PDB entry 8VUY | electron microscopy, 3.81 A resolution | chains A and B of the 8 polymer chains in the assembly

Chain A:
Protein: Glutamate receptor ionotropic, NMDA 1
Organism: Rattus norvegicus
UniProtKB: P35439 (NMDZ1_RAT); residue numbers follow UniProt; this construct covers 25-838
Chain sequence (817 residues; each row starts with the number of its first residue):
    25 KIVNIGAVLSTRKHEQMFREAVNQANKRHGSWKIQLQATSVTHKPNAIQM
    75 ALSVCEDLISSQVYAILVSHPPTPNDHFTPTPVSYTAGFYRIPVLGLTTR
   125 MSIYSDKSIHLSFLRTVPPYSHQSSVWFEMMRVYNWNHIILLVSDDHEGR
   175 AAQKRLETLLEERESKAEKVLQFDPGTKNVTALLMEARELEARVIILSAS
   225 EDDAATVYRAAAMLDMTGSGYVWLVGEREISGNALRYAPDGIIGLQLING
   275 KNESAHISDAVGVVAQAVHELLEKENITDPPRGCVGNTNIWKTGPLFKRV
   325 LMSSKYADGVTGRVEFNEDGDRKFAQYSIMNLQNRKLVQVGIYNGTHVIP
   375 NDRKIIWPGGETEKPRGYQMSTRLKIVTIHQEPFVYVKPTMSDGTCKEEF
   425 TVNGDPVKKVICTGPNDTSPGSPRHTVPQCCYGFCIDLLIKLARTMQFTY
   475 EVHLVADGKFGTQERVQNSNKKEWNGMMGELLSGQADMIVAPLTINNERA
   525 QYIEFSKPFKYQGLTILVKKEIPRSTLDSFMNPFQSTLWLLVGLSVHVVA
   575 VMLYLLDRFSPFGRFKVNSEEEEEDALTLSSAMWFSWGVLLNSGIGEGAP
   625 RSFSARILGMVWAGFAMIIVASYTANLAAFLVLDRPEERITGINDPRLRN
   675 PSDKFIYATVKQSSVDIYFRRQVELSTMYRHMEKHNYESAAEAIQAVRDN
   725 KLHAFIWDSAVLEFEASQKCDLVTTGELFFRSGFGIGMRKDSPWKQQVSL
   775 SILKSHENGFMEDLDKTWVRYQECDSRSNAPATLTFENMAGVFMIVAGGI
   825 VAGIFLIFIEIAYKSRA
Disordered / not traced: 585-601
Disulfide bonds: Cys79-Cys308, Cys420-Cys454, Cys436-Cys455
Differences from the reference sequence: conflict Gln61 (Asn in P35439), Asp239 (Asn in P35439), Gln350 (Asn in P35439), Gln471 (Asn in P35439), Gln491 (Asn in P35439), Asn556 (Gln in P35439), Gln771 (Asn in P35439), Ile819 (Leu in P35439); expression tag (839-841)
UniProt features mapped onto this chain:
  - region: Leu603 to Pro624 (Pore-forming)
  - binding site (glycine): Pro516, Thr518, Arg523, Ser688, Asp732
  - glycosylation (N-linked (GlcNAc...) asparagine): Asn203, Asn276, Asn300, Asn368, Asn440, Asn674

Chain B:
Protein: Glutamate receptor ionotropic, NMDA 2B
Organism: Rattus norvegicus
UniProtKB: Q00960 (NMDE2_RAT); residues 34-845 here = UniProt positions 34-845
Chain sequence (812 residues; row label = number of the first residue in the row):
    34 SIGIAVILVGTSDEVAIKDAHEKDDFHHLSVVPRVELVAMNETDPKSIIT
    84 RICDLMSDRKIQGVVFADDTDQEAIAQILDFISAQTLTPILGIHGGSSMI
   134 MADKDESSMFFQFGPSIEQQASVMLNIMEEYDWYIFSIVTTYFPGYQDFV
   184 NKIRSTIENSFVGWELEEVLLLDMSLDDGDSKIQNQLKKLQSPIILLYCT
   234 KEEATYIFEVANSVGLTGYGYTWIVPSLVAGDTDTVPSEFPTGLISVSYD
   284 EWDYGLPARVRDGIAIITTAASDMLSEHSFIPEPKSSCYNTHEKRIYQSN
   334 MLNRYLINVTFEGRDLSFSEEGYQMHPKLVIILLNKERKWERVGKWKDKS
   384 LQMKYYVWPRMCPETEEQEDDHLSIVTLEEAPFVIVESVDPLSGTCMRNT
   434 VPCEKRIISENKTDEEPGYIKKCCKGFCIDILKKISKSVKFTYDLYLVTN
   484 GKHGKKINGTWNGMIGEVVMKRAYMAVGSLTINEERSEVVDFSVPFIETG
   534 ISVMVSRSNGTVSPSAFLEPFSADVWVMMFVMLLIVSAVAVFVFEYFSPV
   584 GYNRCLADGREPGGPSFTIGKAIWLLWGLVFNNSVPVQNPKGTTSKIMVS
   634 VWAFFAVIFLASYTANLAAFMIQEEYVDQVSGLSDKKFQRPNDFSPPFRF
   684 GTVPNGSTERNIRNNYAEMHAYMGKFNQRGVDDALLSLKTGKLDAFIYDA
   734 AVLNYMAGRDEGCKLVTIGSGKVFASTGYGIAIQKDSGWKRQVDLAILQL
   784 FGDGEMEELEALWLTGICHNEKNEVMSSQLDIDNMAGVFYMLGAAMALSL
   834 ITFISEHLFYWQ
Disordered / not traced: 395-402, 580-598
Disulfide bonds: Cys86-Cys321, Cys429-Cys456, Cys436-Cys457
Differences from the reference sequence: conflict Asp348 (Asn in Q00960), Glu354 (Asp in Q00960), Glu437 (Gln in Q00960), Ser838 (Cys in Q00960)
UniProt features mapped onto this chain:
  - region: Lys604 to Pro623 (Pore-forming)
  - binding site (Zn(2+)): His127, Glu284
  - binding site (L-glutamate): Thr514, Arg519, Ser690, Thr691, Asp732
  - site: Asn615 (Functional determinant of NMDA receptors)
  - glycosylation (N-linked (GlcNAc...) asparagine): Asn74, Asn341, Asn444, Asn491, Asn542, Asn688
  - mutagenesis: His60 (H60A: Normal zinc binding), His127 (H127A: Reduced zinc binding), Asp283 (D283A: Slightly reduced zinc binding), Glu284 (E284A: Reduced zinc binding), His311 (H311A: Normal zinc binding), His359 (H359A: Normal zinc binding)

Chain A / chain B interface:
Contacting residue pairs (57; chain A residue first):
  Ala71(A) with Phe114(B), hydrophobic
  Ile72(A) with Ile82(B), hydrophobic; Cys321(B)
  Cys79(A) with Lys79(B)
  Pro106(A) with Phe114(B), hydrophobic
  Tyr109(A) with Phe114(B), hydrophobic
  Phe113(A) with Pro78(B)
  Ser132(A) with Pro177(B)
  Cys308(A) with Asp77(B); Lys79(B)
  Val309(A) with Asp77(B)
  Arg323(A) with Ser208(B), hydrogen bond (side chain-backbone); Leu209(B)
  Asn556(A) with Gln812(B)
  Pro557(A) with Gln812(B), hydrogen bond (backbone-backbone); Leu813(B)
  Phe558(A) with Gln812(B); Leu813(B), hydrophobic
  Gln559(A) with Gln812(B), hydrogen bond (backbone-backbone); Asp814(B); Ile815(B)
  Thr561(A) with Ile815(B)
  Leu562(A) with Leu813(B); Ile815(B), hydrophobic
  Leu565(A) with Phe822(B), hydrophobic
  Met576(A) with Ser832(B); Leu833(B), hydrophobic
  Phe609(A) with Val618(B), hydrophobic
  Val613(A) with Ser617(B), hydrogen bond (backbone-side chain)
  Asn616(A) with Asn616(B); Ser617(B)
  Gly620(A) with Pro619(B)
  Ser628(A) with Ser832(B); Thr835(B)
  Arg630(A) with Trp607(B)
  Met634(A) with Trp610(B)
  Val635(A) with Ala828(B), hydrophobic
  Gly638(A) with Phe614(B)
  Phe639(A) with Val821(B), hydrophobic; Phe822(B), hydrophobic
  Ile642(A) with Tyr646(B)
  Ala649(A) with Leu650(B), hydrophobic; Ala651(B)
  Asn650(A) with Met654(B); Leu813(B)
  Ala653(A) with Met654(B), hydrophobic; Ile655(B), hydrophobic
  Leu657(A) with Glu807(B)
  Asp669(A) with Ile800(B)
  Pro670(A) with Arg742(B), hydrogen bond (backbone-side chain); Gly799(B)
  Arg671(A) with Arg742(B); Ile800(B)
  Asn674(A) with Arg742(B); Leu795(B); Trp796(B)
  Arg704(A) with Met430(B)
Other interface residues (no listed pair), chain A (55 interface residues in all): Asn70, Tyr114, Thr312, Arg489, Lys496, Met555, Phe583, Gly612, Gly618, Gly633, Ala637, Met641, Ala645, Ser646, Thr648, Val697, Ser700
Other interface residues (no listed pair), chain B (60 interface residues in all): Thr76, Gln110, Ala135, Ser188, Glu191, Asn192, Phe194, Asn323, Thr324, Glu420, Arg431, Asn432, Phe550, Asn615, Leu643, Thr647, Thr798, Ser810, Ser811, Leu825, Met829, Phe836

Overview:
55 residues of chain A and 60 residues of chain B are in contact, with 5 hydrogen bonds. Among the polar pairs
are Arg323(A)-Ser208(B), Val613(A)-Ser617(B) and Pro670(A)-Arg742(B).
Chain A is Glutamate receptor ionotropic, NMDA 1 and chain B is Glutamate receptor ionotropic, NMDA 2B, both
from Rattus norvegicus; the structure, Rat GluN1-2B with Fab 003-102, was determined by electron microscopy
together with 8VUH, 8VUJ, 8VUL, 8VUN, 8VUQ, 8VUR, 8VUT and 8VVH from the same study.
